8X7C - chain B; structure by X-ray diffraction, 1.60 A resolution.

== Chain B ==
Name: 2-oxoglutarate (2OG) and Fe(II)-dependent oxygenase superfamily protein
Organism: Zea mays
UniProtKB: B6U9L0 (B6U9L0_MAIZE); residues 1-353 here = UniProt positions 1-353
Chain sequence (353 residues; each row starts with the number of its first residue):
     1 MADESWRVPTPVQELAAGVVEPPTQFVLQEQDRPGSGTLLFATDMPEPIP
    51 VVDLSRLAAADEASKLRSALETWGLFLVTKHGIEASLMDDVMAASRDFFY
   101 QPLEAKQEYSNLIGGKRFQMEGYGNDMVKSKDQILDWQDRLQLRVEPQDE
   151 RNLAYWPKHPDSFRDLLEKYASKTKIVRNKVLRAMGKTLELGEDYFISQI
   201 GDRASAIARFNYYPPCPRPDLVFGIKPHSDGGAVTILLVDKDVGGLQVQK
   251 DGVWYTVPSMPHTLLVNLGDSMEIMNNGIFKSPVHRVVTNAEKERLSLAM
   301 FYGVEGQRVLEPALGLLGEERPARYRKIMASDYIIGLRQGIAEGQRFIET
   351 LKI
Not modelled in the structure: 1-3
Ion coordination: Co2+: H228, D230, H285 (together with 2-oxoglutaric acid)
Small-molecule neighbours: 2-oxoglutaric acid (AKG): R209, N211, Y213, I225, H228, D230, L237, V239, L246, H285, V287, R295, S297, A299, F301

== Overview ==
Chain B binds 2-oxoglutaric acid. H228, D230 and H285 coordinate Co2+.
Chain B is 2-oxoglutarate (2OG) and Fe(II)-dependent oxygenase superfamily protein (Zea mays); the structure,
Crystal structure of ZmHSL1A, was determined by X-ray diffraction, deposited together with 8X6Q, 8X74, 8X7D
and 8XC3.
